PDB entry 2QC8 | X-ray diffraction, 2.60 A resolution | chains A and G of the 10 polymer chains in the assembly

Chain A (and G):
Name: Glutamine synthetase
Source organism: Homo sapiens
Notes: EC 6.3.1.2; chain G of this document is another copy of the same molecule, construct and numbering; everything in this record applies to it too
UniProtKB: P15104 (GLNA_HUMAN); residues 5-365 here = UniProt positions 5-365
Chain sequence (384 residues; each row starts with the number of its first residue; numbers below 1 keep their minus sign (Met-18 is residue -18)):
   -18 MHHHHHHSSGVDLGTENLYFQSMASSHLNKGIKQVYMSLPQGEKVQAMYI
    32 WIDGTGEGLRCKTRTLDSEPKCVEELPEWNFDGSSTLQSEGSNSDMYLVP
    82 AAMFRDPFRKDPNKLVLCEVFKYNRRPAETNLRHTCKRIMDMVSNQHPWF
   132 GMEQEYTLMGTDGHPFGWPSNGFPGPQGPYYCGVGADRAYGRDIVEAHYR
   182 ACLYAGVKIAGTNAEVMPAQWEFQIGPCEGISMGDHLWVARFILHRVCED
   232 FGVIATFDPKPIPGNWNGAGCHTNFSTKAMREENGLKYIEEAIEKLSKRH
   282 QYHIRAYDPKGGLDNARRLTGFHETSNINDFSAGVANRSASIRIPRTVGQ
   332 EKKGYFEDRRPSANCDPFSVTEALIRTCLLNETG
Not modelled in the structure: -18 to 9
Construct notes: expression tag (-18 to 4)
Metal / ion sites: Mn2+ site 1: Glu134, His253, Glu338 (together with ADP, L-methionine-S-sulfoximine phosphate); Mn2+ site 2: Glu134, Glu203 (together with ADP, L-methionine-S-sulfoximine phosphate); Mn2+ site 3: Glu136, Glu196, Glu203 (together with L-methionine-S-sulfoximine phosphate)
Residues lining bound ligands:
  - ADP (adenosine-5'-diphosphate): Trp130, Phe131, Gly132, Met133, Glu134, Ala191, Glu203, Gln205, Ile206, Gly207, Pro208, His253, Asn255, Phe256, Ser257, Arg262, Arg319, Arg324, Tyr336, Glu338
  - L-methionine-S-sulfoximine phosphate (P3S): Glu134, Glu136, Tyr162, Glu196, Val197, Gln201, Glu203, Asn248, Gly249, Ala250, Gly251, His253, Arg299, His304, Glu305, Thr306, Arg319, Arg324, Glu338, Arg340
What the authors report for this chain:
  - binding site for ADP: Trp130, Pro208, Ser257, Arg262, Arg324, Tyr336
  - contacts within the chain: Trp130-Arg262
  - conformationally variable residues (helix shift, loop rearrangement): Leu277 to Arg286, Asp311 to Phe337
  - binding site for L-methionine-S-sulfoximine phosphate: Val197, Arg319, Arg340
  - Mn2+ coordination: Glu136, Glu338

Chain A / chain G interface:
Contacting residue pairs - 13 pairs, chain A then chain G:
  Pro150(A) with Ser151(G); Asn152(G); Gly153(G)
  Ser151(A) with Pro150(G)
  Asn152(A) with Pro150(G)
  Gly153(A) with Pro150(G); Phe154(G)
  Phe154(A) with Gly153(G); Phe154(G), hydrogen bond (backbone-backbone); Pro155(G); Gly156(G)
  Pro155(A) with Phe154(G)
  Gly156(A) with Phe154(G)

Overview:
The chain A/chain G interface involves 7 residues from each chain, with 1 hydrogen bond. The hydrogen-bonded
pair Phe154(A)-Phe154(G) is a backbone contact. Bound to chain A: ADP and L-methionine-S-sulfoximine
phosphate. From the paper: a binding site for ADP at Trp130(A), Pro208(A) and Ser257(A) among others; a
binding site for L-methionine-S-sulfoximine phosphate at Val197(A), Arg319(A) and Arg340(A).
Chain A and chain G are both Glutamine synthetase (Homo sapiens); the structure, Crystal structure of human
glutamine synthetase in complex with ADP and methionine sulfoximine phosphate, was determined by X-ray
diffraction together with 2UU7 and 2OJW from the same study.
